Entry 2BD1 (X-ray diffraction, 1.90 A resolution); this record covers chain A.

# Chain A
Molecule: Phospholipase A2
From: Bos taurus
Notes: EC 3.1.1.4
UniProtKB: P00593 (PA21B_BOVIN); residues 1-123 here correspond to UniProt positions 23-145 (UniProt number = residue number + 22)
Amino-acid sequence (123 residues; each row starts with the number of its first residue):
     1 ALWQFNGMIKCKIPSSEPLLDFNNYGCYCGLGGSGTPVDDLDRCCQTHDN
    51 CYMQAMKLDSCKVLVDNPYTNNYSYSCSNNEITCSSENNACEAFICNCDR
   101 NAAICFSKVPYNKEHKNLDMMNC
Sequence notes: engineered mutation Met-53 (Lys75 in P00593), Met-56 (Lys78 in P00593), Met-120 (Lys142 in P00593), Met-121 (Lys143 in P00593)
Curated features (UniProtKB/Swiss-Prot):
  - active site: His-48, Asp-99
  - binding site (Ca(2+)): Tyr-28, Gly-30, Gly-32, Asp-49
Disulfides: Cys-11/Cys-77, Cys-27/Cys-123, Cys-29/Cys-45, Cys-44/Cys-105, Cys-51/Cys-98, Cys-61/Cys-91, Cys-84/Cys-96
Bound ions: Ca2+ site 1: Tyr-28, Gly-30, Gly-32, Asp-49; Ca2+ site 2: Asn-71, Asn-72, Glu-92
Reported in the primary citation:
  - Ca2+ coordination: Asn-71, Asn-72, Glu-92
  - conformationally variable residues (loop rearrangement, side-chain flip): Lys-62 to Asp-66

# Overview
Tyr-28, Gly-30, Gly-32 and Asp-49 coordinate Ca2+ site 1. The Ca2+ site 2 is built by Asn-71, Asn-72 and
Glu-92. From UniProt: active-site residues His-48 and Asp-99 and 4 Ca2+-binding residues. The paper reports
Ca2+ coordination by Asn-71, Asn-72 and Glu-92; conformational variability at Lys-62.
Chain A is Phospholipase A2 (Bos taurus); the structure, A possible role of the second calcium ion in
interfacial binding: Atomic and medium resolution crystal ..., was determined by X-ray diffraction, deposited
together with 2BCH.
